8RKD - chains B and C of the 6 polymer chains in the assembly; structure by electron microscopy, 3.80 A resolution.

[Chain B (and C)]
Name: Pilus assembly ATPase CpaF
From: Caulobacter vibrioides NA1000
Notes: chain C of this document is another copy of the same molecule, construct and numbering; everything in this record applies to it too
Reference sequence: A0A0H3CDS2 (A0A0H3CDS2_CAUVN); residues 80-501 here = UniProt positions 80-501
Chain sequence (423 residues; each row starts with the number of its first residue):
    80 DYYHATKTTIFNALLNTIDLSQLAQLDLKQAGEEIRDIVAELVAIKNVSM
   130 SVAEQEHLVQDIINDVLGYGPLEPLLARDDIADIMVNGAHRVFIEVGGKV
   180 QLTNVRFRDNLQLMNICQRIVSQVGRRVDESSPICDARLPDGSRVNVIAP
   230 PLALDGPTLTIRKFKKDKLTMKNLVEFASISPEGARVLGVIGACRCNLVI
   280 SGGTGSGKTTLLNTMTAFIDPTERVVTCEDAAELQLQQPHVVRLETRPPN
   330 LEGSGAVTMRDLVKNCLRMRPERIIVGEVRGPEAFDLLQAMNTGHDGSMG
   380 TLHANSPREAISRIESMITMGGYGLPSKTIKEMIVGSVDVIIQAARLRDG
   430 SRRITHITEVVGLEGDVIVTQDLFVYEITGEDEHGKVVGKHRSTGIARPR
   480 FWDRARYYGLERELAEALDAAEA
Unresolved in the structure: 282-286, 425-431 (chain C: fully traced)
Construct notes: expression tag (502)
Small-molecule neighbours: ADP (adenosine-5'-diphosphate): L248, F256, S258, K287, T288, H382, R432
From the paper describing this entry:
  - binding site for AMP-PNP: K244, F256, K287, R431
  - binding site for ADP: R217, R223
  - catalytic residues: R347 (proposed by the authors, not directly observed)
  - conformationally variable residues (order/disorder transition, side-chain flip): G282 to G286, H382, R425 to R431
  - catalytic residues: E357

[How chain B and chain C interact]
Contacting residue pairs - 29 pairs, chain B then chain C:
  M164(B) - R349(C)
  N166(B) - R303(C)  hydrogen bond
  N166(B) - V321(C)
  R170(B) - P318(C)  hydrogen bond (side chain-backbone)
  F172(B) - H319(C)
  E174(B) - R349(C)  salt bridge
  V179(B) - R349(C)
  E209(B) - R326(C)  hydrogen bond (backbone-side chain)
  I213(B) - D340(C)
  I213(B) - N344(C)
  D215(B) - R347(C)  salt bridge
  N225(B) - N344(C)  hydrogen bond
  N225(B) - R347(C)  hydrogen bond (side chain-backbone)
  N225(B) - M348(C)
  I227(B) - N344(C)
  I227(B) - M348(C)  hydrophobic
  L231(B) - L323(C)
  L231(B) - E324(C)  hydrogen bond (backbone-backbone)
  L231(B) - T325(C)
  L231(B) - R326(C)
  L231(B) - V336(C)  hydrophobic
  L233(B) - R322(C)  hydrogen bond (backbone-side chain)
  L233(B) - L323(C)
  L233(B) - E324(C)
  D234(B) - R322(C)  salt bridge
  T237(B) - V321(C)
  T239(B) - R303(C)
  M399(B) - L404(C)  hydrophobic
  E460(B) - R485(C)  salt bridge
Other interface residues (no listed pair), chain B (22 interface residues in all): P212, A232, R241, R392
Other interface residues (no listed pair), chain C (22 interface residues in all): T301, V320, L341, N371, Y402

[In short]
Chain B and chain C each contribute 22 residues to their interface, with 7 hydrogen bonds and 4 salt bridges.
Polar contacts include E174(B)-R349(C), D215(B)-R347(C) and D234(B)-R322(C). Chain B binds ADP. From the
paper: catalytic residues R347(B) and E357(B); a binding site for AMP-PNP at K244(B), F256(B) and K287(B)
among others.
Both chains are Pilus assembly ATPase CpaF (Caulobacter vibrioides NA1000). Entry 8RKD (TadA/CpaF with AMPPNP)
was determined by electron microscopy together with 8RJF from the same study.
